6Y11 - chains 6 and H of the 16 polymer chains in the assembly; structure by X-ray diffraction, 3.11 A resolution.

== Chain 6 ==
Name: NADH-quinone oxidoreductase subunit 6
Organism: Thermus thermophilus
Notes: EC 7.1.1.-
UniProt: Q56218 (NQO6_THET8); numbering as in UniProt (aligned over 1-181)
Sequence (181 residues; row label = number of the first residue in the row):
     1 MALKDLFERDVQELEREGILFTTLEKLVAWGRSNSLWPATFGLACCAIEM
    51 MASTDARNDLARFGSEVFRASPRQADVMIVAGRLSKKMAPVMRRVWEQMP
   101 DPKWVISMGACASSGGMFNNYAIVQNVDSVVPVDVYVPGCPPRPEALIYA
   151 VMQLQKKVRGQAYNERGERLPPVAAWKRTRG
Disordered / not traced: 1-15
Curated features (UniProtKB/Swiss-Prot):
  - binding site ([4Fe-4S] cluster): Cys45, Cys46, Cys111, Cys140
Bound ions: 4Fe-4S cluster Fe: Cys45, Cys46, Cys111, Cys140
Residues lining bound ligands: 4Fe-4S cluster (SF4): Ala44, Cys45, Cys46, Gly82, Arg83, Gly109, Ala110, Cys111, Phe118, Gly139, Cys140, Pro141

== Chain H ==
Name: NADH-quinone oxidoreductase subunit 8
Organism: Thermus thermophilus
Notes: EC 7.1.1.-
UniProt: Q60019 (NQO8_THET8); residues 1-365 here = UniProt positions 1-365
Sequence (365 residues; each row starts with the number of its first residue):
     1 MTWSYPVDPYWMVALKALLVVVGLLTAFAFMTLIERRLLARFQVRMGPNR
    51 VGPFGLLQPLADAIKSIFKEDIVVAQADRFLFVLAPLISVVFALLAFGLI
   101 PFGPPGSFFGYQPWVINLDLGILYLFAVSELAVYGIFLSGWASGSKYSLL
   151 GSLRSSASLISYELGLGLALLAPVLLVGSLNLNDIVNWQKEHGWLFLYAF
   201 PAFLVYLIASMAEAARTPFDLPEAEQELVGGYHTEYSSIKWALFQMAEYI
   251 HFITASALIPTLFLGGWTMPVLEVPYLWMFLKIAFFLFFFIWIRATWFRL
   301 RYDQLLRFGWGFLFPLALLWFLVTALVVALDLPRTYLLYLSALSFLVLLG
   351 AVLYTPKPARKGGGA
Disordered / not traced: 1, 355-365

== Chain 6 / chain H interface ==
Residue-residue contacts (55):
  Arg16(6) - Phe68(H)
  Gly18(6) - Phe68(H)
  Leu24(6) - Phe68(H)  hydrophobic
  Leu27(6) - Ile64(H)  hydrophobic
  Val28(6) - Ile64(H)  hydrophobic
  Val28(6) - Phe68(H)  hydrophobic
  Trp30(6) - Val51(H)  hydrophobic
  Gly31(6) - Ala61(H)
  Gly31(6) - Ile64(H)
  Arg32(6) - Phe68(H)  hydrogen bond (side chain-backbone)
  Asn34(6) - Val51(H)
  Asn34(6) - Gln58(H)  hydrogen bond (backbone-side chain)
  Asn34(6) - Ala61(H)
  Ser35(6) - Gln58(H)
  Ser35(6) - Ala61(H)
  Ser35(6) - Asp62(H)  hydrogen bond
  Ser35(6) - Lys65(H)
  Trp37(6) - Asp62(H)
  Trp37(6) - Lys65(H)
  Ala56(6) - Val44(H)  hydrophobic
  Ala56(6) - Arg45(H)
  Asp59(6) - Arg45(H)
  Asp59(6) - Met46(H)
  Ala61(6) - Arg45(H)
  Ala61(6) - Pro48(H)
  Arg62(6) - Gly47(H)
  Arg62(6) - Pro48(H)
  Arg62(6) - Arg50(H)
  Arg62(6) - Gln58(H)
  Phe63(6) - Arg50(H)
  Phe63(6) - Val51(H)
  Phe63(6) - Gln58(H)  hydrogen bond (backbone-side chain)
  Gly64(6) - Gln58(H)  hydrogen bond (backbone-side chain)
  Glu66(6) - Arg36(H)
  Glu66(6) - Arg45(H)  salt bridge
  Val67(6) - Arg36(H)
  Phe68(6) - Glu225(H)
  Arg69(6) - Glu223(H)  salt bridge
  Arg69(6) - Glu225(H)  salt bridge
  Arg69(6) - Trp241(H)
  Arg73(6) - Ile72(H)
  Arg73(6) - Val74(H)
  Arg73(6) - Thr234(H)
  Arg73(6) - Tyr236(H)
  Arg73(6) - Ser237(H)
  Gln74(6) - Thr234(H)
  Gln74(6) - Tyr236(H)
  Gln74(6) - Trp241(H)
  Asp76(6) - Lys65(H)  salt bridge
  Asp76(6) - Lys69(H)
  Pro100(6) - Lys69(H)
  Asp101(6) - Glu70(H)
  Pro102(6) - Phe68(H)
  Pro102(6) - Lys69(H)  hydrogen bond (backbone-side chain)
  Pro102(6) - Glu70(H)
Interface residues without a listed pair, chain 6 (34 interface residues in all): Glu17, Thr54, Asp55, Ala70, Ser71, Ala75, Lys103
Interface residues without a listed pair, chain H (30 interface residues in all): Asn49, Leu57, Ile67, Ala224, His233, Glu235

== Summary ==
34 residues of chain 6 and 30 residues of chain H are in contact; the contacts include 6 hydrogen bonds and 4
salt bridges. Among the polar pairs are Glu66(6)-Arg45(H), Arg69(6)-Glu223(H) and Arg69(6)-Glu225(H). Chain 6
binds 4Fe-4S cluster.
Here chain 6 is NADH-quinone oxidoreductase subunit 6 and chain H is NADH-quinone oxidoreductase subunit 8,
both from Thermus thermophilus. Entry 6Y11 (Respiratory complex I from Thermus thermophilus) was determined by
X-ray diffraction, deposited together with 6I0D, 6I1P, 6Q8O, 6Q8W, 6Q8X, 6ZIY and 3 further entries.
